PDB entry 4YIP | X-ray diffraction, 2.15 A resolution | chains A and B

[Chain A (and B)]
Name: Superoxide dismutase [Mn/Fe]
Source organism: Streptococcus mutans
Notes: EC 1.15.1.1; chain B of this document is another copy of the same molecule, construct and numbering; everything in this record applies to it too
UniProt: P09738 (SODM_STRMU); residues 0-201 here correspond to UniProt positions 1-202 (UniProt number = residue number + 1)
Amino-acid sequence (210 residues; numbered 0 to 209; the number before each row is that of its first residue; numbering starts at 0):
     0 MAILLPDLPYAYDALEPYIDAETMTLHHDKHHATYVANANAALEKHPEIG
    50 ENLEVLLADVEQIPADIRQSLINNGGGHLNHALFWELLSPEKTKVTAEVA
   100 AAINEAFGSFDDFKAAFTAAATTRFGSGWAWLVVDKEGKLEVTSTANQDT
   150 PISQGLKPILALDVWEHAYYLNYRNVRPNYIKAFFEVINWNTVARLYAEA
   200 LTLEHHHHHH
Not modelled in the structure: 0, 204-209
Sequence notes: expression tag (202-209)
Bound ions: Fe ion: His-26, His-80, Asp-162, His-166
UniProt features mapped onto this chain:
  - binding site (Fe(3+)): His-26, His-80, Asp-162, His-166
  - binding site (Mn(2+)): His-26, His-80, Asp-162, His-166

[Interface between chain A and chain B]
Contacting residue pairs - 39 pairs, chain A then chain B:
  Glu-21(A) / Arg-173(B)  salt bridge
  Leu-25(A) / Tyr-169(B)
  Leu-25(A) / Arg-173(B)
  Leu-25(A) / Asn-174(B)
  Lys-29(A) / Asn-174(B)
  His-30(A) / Glu-165(B)
  His-30(A) / Tyr-169(B)  hydrogen bond
  His-30(A) / Asn-174(B)
  Tyr-34(A) / Phe-124(B)  hydrophobic
  Asn-72(A) / Phe-124(B)
  Phe-124(A) / Tyr-34(B)  hydrophobic
  Phe-124(A) / Asn-72(B)
  Phe-124(A) / Asn-146(B)
  Phe-124(A) / Gln-147(B)
  Gly-125(A) / Ser-126(B)
  Gly-125(A) / Trp-164(B)
  Ser-126(A) / Gly-125(B)
  Ser-126(A) / Ser-126(B)  hydrogen bond
  Asn-146(A) / Phe-124(B)
  Asn-146(A) / Gly-125(B)
  Gln-147(A) / Phe-124(B)
  Trp-164(A) / Gly-125(B)
  Trp-164(A) / Glu-165(B)
  Glu-165(A) / His-30(B)
  Glu-165(A) / Trp-164(B)
  Glu-165(A) / Glu-165(B)  hydrogen bond (backbone-side chain)
  Glu-165(A) / His-166(B)  salt bridge
  His-166(A) / Glu-165(B)  salt bridge
  His-166(A) / Tyr-169(B)
  Tyr-169(A) / Leu-25(B)
  Tyr-169(A) / His-30(B)  hydrogen bond
  Tyr-169(A) / His-166(B)
  Leu-170(A) / Leu-170(B)  hydrophobic
  Leu-170(A) / Arg-173(B)
  Arg-173(A) / Glu-21(B)  salt bridge
  Arg-173(A) / Leu-25(B)
  Arg-173(A) / Leu-170(B)
  Asn-174(A) / Lys-29(B)
  Asn-174(A) / His-30(B)

[In short]
The chain A/chain B interface involves 18 residues from each chain; the contacts include 4 hydrogen bonds and
4 salt bridges. Polar pairs include Glu-21(A)/Arg-173(B), Glu-165(A)/His-166(B) and His-30(A)/Tyr-169(B).
UniProt lists 4 Fe3+-binding residues and 4 Mn2+-binding residues on chain A.
Chain A and chain B are both Superoxide dismutase [Mn/Fe] (Streptococcus mutans); the structure, X-ray
structure of the iron/manganese cambialistic superoxide dismutase from Streptococcus mutans, was determined by
X-ray diffraction (same publication as 4YIO).
